PDB entry 9FEA | X-ray diffraction, 1.66 A resolution | chains B and D of the 4 polymer chains in the assembly

[Chain B (and D)]
Name: NADH-quinone oxidoreductase subunit F
Organism: Aquifex aeolicus VF5
Notes: EC 7.1.1.-; chain D of this document is another copy of the same molecule, construct and numbering; everything in this record applies to it too
UniProt: O66841 (NUOF_AQUAE); numbering as in UniProt (aligned over 1-426)
Amino-acid sequence (434 residues; row label = number of the first residue in the row):
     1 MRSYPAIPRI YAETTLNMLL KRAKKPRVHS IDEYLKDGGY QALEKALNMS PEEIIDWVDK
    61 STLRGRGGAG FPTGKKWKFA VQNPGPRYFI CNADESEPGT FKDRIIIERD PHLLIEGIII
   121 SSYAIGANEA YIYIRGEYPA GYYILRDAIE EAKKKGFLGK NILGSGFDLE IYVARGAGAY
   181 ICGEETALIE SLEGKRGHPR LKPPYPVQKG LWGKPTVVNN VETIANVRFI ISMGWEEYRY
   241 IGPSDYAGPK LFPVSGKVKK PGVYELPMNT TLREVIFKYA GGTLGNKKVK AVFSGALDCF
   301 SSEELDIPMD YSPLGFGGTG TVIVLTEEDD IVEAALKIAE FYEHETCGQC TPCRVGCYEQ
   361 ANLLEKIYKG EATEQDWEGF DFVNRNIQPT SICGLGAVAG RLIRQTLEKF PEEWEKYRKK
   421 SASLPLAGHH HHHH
Unresolved in the structure: 1, 420-434 (chain D: 1, 421-434)
Sequence notes: engineered mutation R228 (Pro in O66841); expression tag (427-434)
UniProt features mapped onto this chain:
  - binding site (NAD(+)): G65 to G74
  - binding site (FMN): G176 to T223
  - binding site ([4Fe-4S] cluster): C347, C350, C353, C393
Bound ions: Na+ site 1 near D37 (its only coordinating residue here); Na+ site 2: D56, D59; Na+ site 3 near E108 (its only coordinating residue here); Na+ site 4: E129, Y172; 4Fe-4S cluster Fe: C347, C350, C353, C393
Residues lining bound ligands:
  - FNR (1-deoxy-1-(7,8-dimethyl-2,4-dioxo-3,4-dihydro-2H-benzo[g]pteridin-1-id-10(5h)-yl)-5-O-phosphonato-D-ribitol): G65, R66, G67, G68, A69, F71, K76, N92, D94, E95, S96, Y180, I181, G183, E184, E185, V218, N219, N220, T223, G394, L395
  - NAD (nicotinamide-adenine-dinucleotide): G67, G68, A69, F71, K76, F79, E185, K202, Y205, P206, V207, V218, L297
  - 4Fe-4S cluster (SF4): I181, P199, T346, C347, G348, Q349, C350, C353, S391, I392, C393, L395, G396

[How chain B and chain D interact]
Residue-residue contacts (6):
  R9(B) with K154(D); K155(D), hydrogen bond (side chain-backbone); F157(D); L163(D)
  Y11(B) with K154(D)
  R27(B) with K160(D)
Also at the interface, not in a pair above, chain B (4 interface residues in all): P26
Also at the interface, not in a pair above, chain D (7 interface residues in all): K153, G156

[Overview]
4 residues of chain B face 7 of chain D across their interface; the contacts include 1 hydrogen bond. The
hydrogen-bonded pair is R9(B)-K155(D). Ligands of chain B: 4Fe-4S cluster, compound FNR and NAD.
Chain B and chain D are both NADH-quinone oxidoreductase subunit F (Aquifex aeolicus VF5); the structure,
Crystal Structure of reduced NuoEF variant P228R(NuoF) from Aquifex aeolicus bound to NAD+, was determined by
X-ray diffraction together with 9FDJ, 9FDK, 9FDV, 9FE0, 9FE5, 9FE7 and 6 further entries from the same study.
